PDB entry 4CR2 | electron microscopy, 7.70 A resolution (low resolution: residue-level contacts below are approximate; hydrogen-bond / salt-bridge calls are withheld) | chains L and M of the 33 polymer chains in the assembly

# Chain L
Protein: 26S protease subunit RPT4
Organism: Saccharomyces cerevisiae
UniProtKB: P53549 (PRS10_YEAST); residue numbers follow UniProt; this construct covers 1-437
Amino-acid sequence (437 residues; each row starts with the number of its first residue):
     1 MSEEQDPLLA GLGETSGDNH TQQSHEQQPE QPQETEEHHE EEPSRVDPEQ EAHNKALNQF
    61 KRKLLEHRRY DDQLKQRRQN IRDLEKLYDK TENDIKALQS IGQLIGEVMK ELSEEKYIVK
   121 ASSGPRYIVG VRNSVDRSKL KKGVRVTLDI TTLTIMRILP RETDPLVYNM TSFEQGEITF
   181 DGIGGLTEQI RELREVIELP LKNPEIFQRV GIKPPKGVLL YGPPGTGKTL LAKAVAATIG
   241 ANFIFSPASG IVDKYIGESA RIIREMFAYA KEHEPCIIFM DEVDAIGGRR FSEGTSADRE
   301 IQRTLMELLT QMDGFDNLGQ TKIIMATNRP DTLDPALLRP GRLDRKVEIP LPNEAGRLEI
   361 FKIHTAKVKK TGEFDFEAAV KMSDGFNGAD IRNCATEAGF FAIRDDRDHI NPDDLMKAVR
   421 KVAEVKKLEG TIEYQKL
Disordered / not traced: 1-66, 428-437
UniProt features mapped onto this chain:
  - binding site (ATP): Gly-222 to Thr-229
  - modified residue: Ser-2 (N-acetylserine)

# Chain M
Protein: 26S protease regulatory subunit 6A
Organism: Saccharomyces cerevisiae
UniProtKB: P33297 (PRS6A_YEAST); residues 1-434 here = UniProt positions 1-434
Amino-acid sequence (434 residues; numbered 1 to 434; the number before each row is that of its first residue):
     1 MATLEELDAQ TLPGDDELDQ EILNLSTQEL QTRAKLLDNE IRIFRSELQR LSHENNVMLE
    61 KIKDNKEKIK NNRQLPYLVA NVVEVMDMNE IEDKENSEST TQGGNVNLDN TAVGKAAVVK
   121 TSSRQTVFLP MVGLVDPDKL KPNDLVGVNK DSYLILDTLP SEFDSRVKAM EVDEKPTETY
   181 SDVGGLDKQI EELVEAIVLP MKRADKFKDM GIRAPKGALM YGPPGTGKTL LARACAAQTN
   241 ATFLKLAAPQ LVQMYIGEGA KLVRDAFALA KEKAPTIIFI DELDAIGTKR FDSEKSGDRE
   301 VQRTMLELLN QLDGFSSDDR VKVLAATNRV DVLDPALLRS GRLDRKIEFP LPSEDSRAQI
   361 LQIHSRKMTT DDDINWQELA RSTDEFNGAQ LKAVTVEAGM IALRNGQSSV KHEDFVEGIS
   421 EVQARKSKSV SFYA
Disordered / not traced: 1-40, 86-112
UniProt features mapped onto this chain:
  - binding site (ATP): Gly-222 to Thr-229
  - modified residue: Ala-2 (N-acetylalanine), Tyr-180 (Phosphotyrosine)

# Interface between chain L and chain M
Residue-residue contacts (130; chain L residue first):
  His-67(L) with Ile-41(M)
  Tyr-70(L) with Arg-45(M); Leu-48(M)
  Asp-71(L) with Phe-44(M)
  Gln-73(L) with Leu-48(M)
  Leu-74(L) with Phe-44(M); Glu-47(M); Leu-48(M); Leu-51(M)
  Arg-77(L) with Leu-48(M); Leu-51(M)
  Arg-78(L) with Leu-51(M)
  Ile-81(L) with Leu-51(M); Asn-55(M)
  Leu-84(L) with Asn-55(M)
  Glu-85(L) with Met-58(M)
  Tyr-88(L) with Met-58(M); Leu-59(M); Ile-62(M); Asn-65(M)
  Thr-91(L) with Ile-62(M); Asn-65(M)
  Glu-92(L) with Lys-61(M); Asn-65(M)
  Asp-94(L) with Gly-133(M); Leu-134(M)
  Ile-95(L) with Asn-65(M); Lys-68(M)
  Ala-97(L) with Val-132(M); Leu-154(M)
  Leu-98(L) with Asn-149(M); Ser-152(M); Leu-154(M); Leu-156(M)
  Gln-99(L) with Lys-68(M)
  Ser-100(L) with Leu-154(M)
  Ile-101(L) with Ser-152(M)
  Gly-102(L) with Ser-152(M); Tyr-153(M)
  Gln-103(L) with Val-127(M); Phe-128(M)
  Leu-104(L) with Gln-125(M); Val-127(M)
  Ile-105(L) with Thr-126(M); Val-127(M); Phe-128(M)
  Ser-122(L) with Arg-124(M); Gln-125(M); Thr-126(M)
  Ser-123(L) with Gln-125(M)
  Ile-150(L) with Tyr-153(M)
  Arg-157(L) with Phe-128(M)
  Leu-159(L) with Phe-128(M)
  Glu-162(L) with Glu-84(M); Val-118(M)
  Asp-164(L) with Val-83(M); Val-118(M); Thr-126(M)
  Pro-165(L) with Val-83(M); Glu-84(M)
  Val-167(L) with Val-83(M); Pro-142(M)
  Tyr-168(L) with Val-83(M); Pro-142(M)
  Glu-177(L) with Gly-314(M)
  Pro-224(L) with Ala-336(M); Arg-342(M)
  Gly-225(L) with Leu-338(M); Arg-339(M); Arg-342(M)
  Thr-226(L) with Arg-339(M)
  Gly-227(L) with Arg-339(M)
  Leu-230(L) with Arg-339(M)
  Pro-247(L) with Arg-264(M); Arg-303(M)
  Ala-248(L) with Arg-303(M)
  Ser-249(L) with Gly-257(M); Ala-260(M); Lys-261(M); Arg-303(M)
  Val-252(L) with Ile-256(M)
  Asp-253(L) with Lys-261(M)
  Lys-254(L) with Tyr-255(M); Ile-256(M)
  Tyr-255(L) with Arg-124(M)
  Asp-281(L) with Asn-310(M)
  Glu-282(L) with Gln-302(M); Leu-306(M)
  Asp-284(L) with Lys-295(M); Gln-302(M)
  Phe-291(L) with Arg-290(M); Ser-293(M); Glu-294(M); Ser-296(M); Gly-297(M)
  Ala-297(L) with Ile-256(M); Arg-299(M)
  Asp-298(L) with Ser-296(M)
  Thr-327(L) with Lys-295(M)
  Asn-328(L) with Gln-302(M)
  Arg-329(L) with Phe-291(M); Lys-295(M)
  Asp-331(L) with Asp-292(M); Lys-295(M)
  Thr-332(L) with Ser-293(M); Lys-295(M)
  Lys-367(L) with Met-210(M)
  Val-368(L) with Met-210(M); Ile-212(M)
  Lys-369(L) with Asp-209(M); Met-210(M)
  Ala-389(L) with Arg-339(M)
  Asp-390(L) with Leu-338(M)
  Arg-392(L) with Gly-211(M); Arg-213(M)
  Asn-393(L) with Arg-339(M); Ser-340(M); Asp-344(M)
  Thr-396(L) with Arg-213(M); Ser-340(M)
  Gly-399(L) with Met-210(M)
  Phe-400(L) with Glu-195(M); Phe-207(M); Pro-215(M); Asp-344(M)
  Ile-403(L) with Phe-207(M); Met-210(M)
  Arg-407(L) with Met-210(M)
  Asp-408(L) with Met-210(M)
  Lys-426(L) with Leu-338(M)
Also at the interface, not in a pair above, chain L (84 interface residues in all): Asp-89, Lys-90, Thr-147, Pro-223, Thr-229, Lys-233, Ala-285, Arg-290, Ile-301, Ala-395, Ala-402, Arg-404
Also at the interface, not in a pair above, chain M (72 interface residues in all): Glu-54, Ile-69, Asn-81, Lys-206, Lys-289, Asp-313, Pro-335, Arg-345

# In short
The interface between chain L and chain M involves 84 residues on one side and 72 on the other. UniProt lists
8 ATP-binding residues on chain L; 8 ATP-binding residues on chain M.
Chain L is 26S protease subunit RPT4 and chain M is 26S protease regulatory subunit 6A, both from
Saccharomyces cerevisiae; the structure, Deep classification of a large cryo-EM dataset defines the
conformational landscape of the 26S proteasome, was determined by electron microscopy, deposited together with
4CR3 and 4CR4.
